5E63 - chains A and B of the 5 polymer chains in the assembly; structure by X-ray diffraction, 2.60 A resolution.

Chain A:
Molecule: I-SmaMI LAGLIDADG meganuclease
From: Sordaria macrospora (strain ATCC MYA-333 / DSM 997 / K(L3346) / K-hell)
UniProt: F7WD42 (F7WD42_SORMK); residues 1-302 here correspond to UniProt positions 114-415 (UniProt number = residue number + 113)
Amino-acid sequence (302 residues; numbered 1 to 302; the number before each row is that of its first residue):
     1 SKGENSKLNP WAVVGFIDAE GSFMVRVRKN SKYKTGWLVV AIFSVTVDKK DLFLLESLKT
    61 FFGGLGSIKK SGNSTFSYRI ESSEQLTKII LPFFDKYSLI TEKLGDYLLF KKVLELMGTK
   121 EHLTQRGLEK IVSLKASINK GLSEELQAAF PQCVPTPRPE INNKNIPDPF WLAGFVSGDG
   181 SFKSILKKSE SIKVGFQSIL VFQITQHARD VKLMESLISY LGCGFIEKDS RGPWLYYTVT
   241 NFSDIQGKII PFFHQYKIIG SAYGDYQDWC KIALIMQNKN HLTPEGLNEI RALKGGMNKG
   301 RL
Unresolved in the structure: 1-7, 301-302
Differences from the reference sequence: conflict Asn-165 (Leu278 in F7WD42), Gln-267 (Met380 in F7WD42); engineered mutation Ala-262 (Lys375 in F7WD42)
Bound ions: Mg2+ site 1: Ala-19, Asp-179 (shared with 1 residue of chain C; 1 residue of chain D); Mg2+ site 2: Glu-20, Asp-179 (shared with DA14(B) of chain B; 1 residue of chain C; 1 residue of chain D; 1 residue of chain E); Mg2+ site 3: Gly-178 (shared with 1 residue of chain E)
Small-molecule neighbours: 2-methoxyethanol (MXE): Lys-49, Leu-52, Phe-76

Chain B:
Molecule: DNA right half site Bottom strand
Sequence (14 nucleotides; each row starts with the number of its first residue):
     1 CGTACACCTG ATAA
Bound ions: Mg2+: DA14 (shared with Glu-20(A), Asp-179(A) of chain A; 1 residue of chain C; 1 residue of chain D; 1 residue of chain E)
Small-molecule neighbours: 2-(2-methoxyethoxy)ethanol (PG0): DG2, DT3, DA4

How chain A and chain B interact:
Pairs across the interface - 27 pairs, chain A then chain B:
  Glu-20(A) with DA14(B), sugar contact
  Thr-46(A) with DA14(B), sugar contact
  Val-47(A) with DA14(B), phosphate contact
  Asp-48(A) with DA13(B), phosphate contact; DA14(B), hydrogen bond to the phosphate
  Lys-187(A) with DA4(B), base contact
  Ser-191(A) with DC1(B), sugar contact; DG2(B), hydrogen bond to the base
  Ile-192(A) with DG2(B), phosphate contact; DT3(B), base contact
  Lys-193(A) with DC1(B), phosphate contact; DG2(B), hydrogen bond to the phosphate
  Gln-197(A) with DT3(B), base contact; DA4(B), hydrogen bond to the base
  Phe-225(A) with DC5(B), phosphate contact; DA6(B), phosphate contact
  Glu-227(A) with DA6(B), base contact; DC7(B), base contact
  Arg-231(A) with DT9(B), base contact; DG10(B), hydrogen bond to the base
  Thr-240(A) with DA4(B), sugar contact; DC5(B), hydrogen bond to the phosphate
  Asn-241(A) with DA4(B), phosphate contact; DC5(B), hydrogen bond to the phosphate
  Phe-242(A) with DA4(B), hydrogen bond to the phosphate
  His-281(A) with DT3(B), salt bridge to the phosphate
  Leu-282(A) with DG2(B), phosphate contact
Other interface residues (no listed pair), chain A (23 interface residues in all): Thr-75, Ser-189, Val-194, Asp-229, Ser-230, Ser-243
Other interface residues (no listed pair), chain B (12 interface residues in all): DC8

Summary:
The interface between chain A and chain B involves 23 residues on one side and 12 on the other; the contacts
include 8 hydrogen bonds and 1 salt bridge. Polar pairs include Ser-191(A)/DG2(B), Gln-197(A)/DA4(B) and
Arg-231(A)/DG10(B). Ligands of chain A: 2-methoxyethanol. Chain B binds 2-(2-methoxyethoxy)ethanol.
Here chain A is I-SmaMI LAGLIDADG meganuclease (Sordaria macrospora (strain ATCC MYA-333 / DSM 997 / K(L3346)
/ K-hell)) and chain B is DNA right half site Bottom strand. Entry 5E63 (K262A mutant of I-SmaMI) was
determined by X-ray diffraction together with 5E5O, 5E5P, 5E5S and 5E67 from the same study.
